2BPQ - chains A and B; structure by X-ray diffraction, 1.90 A resolution.

[Chain A (and B)]
Molecule: Anthranilate phosphoribosyltransferase
From: Mycobacterium tuberculosis
Notes: EC 2.4.2.18; chain B of this document is another copy of the same molecule, construct and numbering; everything in this record applies to it too
Reference sequence: P66992 (TRPD_MYCTU); residues 2-370 here = UniProt positions 2-370
Sequence (373 residues; row label = number of the first residue in the row):
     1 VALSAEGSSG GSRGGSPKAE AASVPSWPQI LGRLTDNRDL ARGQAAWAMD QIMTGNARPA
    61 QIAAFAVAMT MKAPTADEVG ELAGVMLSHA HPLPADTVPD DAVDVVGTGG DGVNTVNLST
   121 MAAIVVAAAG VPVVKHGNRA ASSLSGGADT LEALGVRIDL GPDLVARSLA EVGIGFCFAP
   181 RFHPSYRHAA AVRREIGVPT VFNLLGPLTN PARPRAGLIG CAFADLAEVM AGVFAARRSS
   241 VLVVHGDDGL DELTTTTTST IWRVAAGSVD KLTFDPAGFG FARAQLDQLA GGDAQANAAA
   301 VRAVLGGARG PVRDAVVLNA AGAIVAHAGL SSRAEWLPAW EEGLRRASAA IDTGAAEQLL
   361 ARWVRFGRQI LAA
Not modelled in the structure: 1-24, 370-373 (chain B: 1-24, 111, 142-145, 186-189, 333)
Residues lining bound ligands: benzamidine (BEN): M69, T70, M71, K72, P74, V201, L204, F223, D225, L226

[Chain A / chain B interface]
Pairs across the interface (35; chain A residue first):
  P28(A) with G197(B); V198(B)
  L31(A) with I196(B)
  G32(A) with V198(B)
  L34(A) with M71(B)
  T35(A) with V67(B); T70(B); M71(B)
  N37(A) with M71(B), hydrogen bond (side chain-backbone)
  R58(A) with E195(B)
  A60(A) with A63(B); V192(B), hydrophobic; E195(B); I196(B), hydrophobic
  Q61(A) with E195(B)
  A63(A) with A60(B)
  A64(A) with V67(B), hydrophobic
  V67(A) with A64(B), hydrophobic
  A68(A) with M71(B), hydrophobic
  T70(A) with T35(B)
  M71(A) with L34(B); T35(B); N37(B), hydrogen bond (backbone-side chain); A68(B), hydrophobic; M71(B), hydrophobic
  E195(A) with R58(B); A60(B); Q61(B), hydrogen bond (backbone-side chain)
  I196(A) with P28(B); L31(B), hydrophobic; A60(B); A64(B), hydrophobic
  G197(A) with P28(B)
  V198(A) with P28(B); G32(B)
Interface residues without a listed pair, chain A (21 interface residues in all): P59, K72
Interface residues without a listed pair, chain B (23 interface residues in all): W27, P59, K72

[Summary]
21 residues of chain A face 23 of chain B across their interface; the contacts include 3 hydrogen bonds. Polar
contacts include N37(A)-M71(B) and E195(A)-Q61(B). Chain A binds benzamidine.
Chain A and chain B are both Anthranilate phosphoribosyltransferase (Mycobacterium tuberculosis); the
structure, Anthranilate phosphoribosyltransferase (TrpD) from Mycobacterium tuberculosis (Apo structure), was
determined by X-ray diffraction, deposited together with 1ZVW.
